PDB entry 4IYC | X-ray diffraction, 2.75 A resolution | chain A

# Chain A
Molecule: LukS-PV
Organism: Staphylococcus phage PVL
Reference sequence: O80066 (O80066_9CAUD); residues 1-284 here correspond to UniProt positions 29-312 (UniProt number = residue number + 28)
Chain sequence (292 residues; numbered -7 to 284; the number before each row is that of its first residue; numbers below 1 keep their minus sign (Gly-7 is residue -7)):
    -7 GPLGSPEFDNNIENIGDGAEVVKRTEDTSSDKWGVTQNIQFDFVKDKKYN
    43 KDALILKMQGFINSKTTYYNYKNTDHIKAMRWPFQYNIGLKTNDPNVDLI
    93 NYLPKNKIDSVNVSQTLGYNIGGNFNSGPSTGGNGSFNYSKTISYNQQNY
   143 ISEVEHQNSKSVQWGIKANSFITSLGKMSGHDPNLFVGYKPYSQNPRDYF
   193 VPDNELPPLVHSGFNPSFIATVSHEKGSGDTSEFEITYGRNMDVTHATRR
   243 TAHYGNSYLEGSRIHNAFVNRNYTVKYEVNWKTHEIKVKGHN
Not modelled in the structure: -7 to 1, 122-124, 244-246
Sequence notes: expression tag (-7 to 0); engineered mutation Ala244 (Thr272 in O80066)
From the paper describing this entry:
  - mutagenesis - R73A, T244A, H245A: decreased binding to human leukocytes
  - mutagenesis - R73A, Y184A, T244A, H245A, Y250A: decreased binding to U937-C5aR
  - mutagenesis - R73A, Y181A, K182A, T244A: decreased signaling in response to calcium entry
  - mutagenesis - Y184A, Y246A, N248A, Y250A: decreased signaling
  - conformationally variable residues (order/disorder transition): Pro121 to Phe129
  - mutagenesis - Y191A: increased signaling in response to calcium entry
  - mutagenesis - D195A, R241A: decreased expression

# Overview
The paper reports that R73A, Y184A and T244A, among others, reduce binding to U937-C5aR; conformational
variability at Pro121; 12 substitutions were tested in all.
Chain A is LukS-PV (Staphylococcus phage PVL); the structure, Structure of the T244A mutant of the
PANTON-VALENTINE LEUCOCIDIN component from STAPHYLOCOCCUS AUREUS, was determined by X-ray diffraction,
deposited together with 4IYA, 4IYT, 4IZL and 4J0O.
